PDB entry 8FSE | X-ray diffraction, 1.90 A resolution | chain A

== Chain A ==
Protein: Integrin beta-2, Talin-1
Source organism: Mus musculus
Reference sequence: chimeric construct of P11835, P26039: residues -9 to 0 from P11835 (ITB2_MOUSE) positions 750-759 (UniProt number = residue number + 759); residues 1-430 from P26039 positions 1-430 (same numbers)
Sequence (411 residues; numbered -10 to 430; 30 numbers in that range are skipped by the numbering (no residue carries them; nothing is unmodelled there); the number before each row is that of its first residue; numbers below 1 keep their minus sign (Met-10 is residue -10)):
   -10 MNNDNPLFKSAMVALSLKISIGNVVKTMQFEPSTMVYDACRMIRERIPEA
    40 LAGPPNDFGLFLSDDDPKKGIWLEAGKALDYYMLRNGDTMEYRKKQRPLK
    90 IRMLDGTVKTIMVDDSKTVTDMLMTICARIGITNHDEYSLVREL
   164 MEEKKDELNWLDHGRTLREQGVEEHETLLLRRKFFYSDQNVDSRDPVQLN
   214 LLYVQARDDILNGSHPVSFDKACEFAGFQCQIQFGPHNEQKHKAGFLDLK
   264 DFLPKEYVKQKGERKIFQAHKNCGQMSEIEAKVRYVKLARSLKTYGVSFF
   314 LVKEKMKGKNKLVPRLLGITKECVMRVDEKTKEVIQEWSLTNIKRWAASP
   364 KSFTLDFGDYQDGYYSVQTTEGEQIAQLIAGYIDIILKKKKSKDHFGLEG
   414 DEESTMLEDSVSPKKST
Not modelled in the structure: -10, 164-169, 405-430
Differences from the reference sequence: initiating methionine (-10)
UniProt features mapped onto this chain:
  - modified residue (Phosphoserine): Ser405, Ser425

== Summary ==
Chain A is Integrin beta-2, Talin-1 (Mus musculus); the structure, Crystal structure of integrin beta-2 tail
bound to the FERM-folded talin head domain, was determined by X-ray diffraction (same publication as 9C1T,
9DZ5, 8FTB and 8T0D).
